7QIS - chains B and C of the 8 polymer chains in the assembly; structure by X-ray diffraction, 1.83 A resolution.

# Chain B
Name: Chymotrypsin A chain B
From: Bos taurus
UniProt: P00766 (CTRA_BOVIN); numbering as in UniProt (aligned over 16-146)
Chain sequence (131 residues; row label = number of the first residue in the row):
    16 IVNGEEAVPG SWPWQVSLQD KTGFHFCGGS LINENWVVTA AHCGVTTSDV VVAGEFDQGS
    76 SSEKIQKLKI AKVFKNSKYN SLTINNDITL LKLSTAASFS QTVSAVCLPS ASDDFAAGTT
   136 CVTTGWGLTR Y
Cystine bridges: Cys42-Cys58
Curated features (UniProtKB/Swiss-Prot):
  - active site (Charge relay system): His57, Asp102

# Chain C
Name: Chymotrypsin A chain C
From: Bos taurus
UniProt: P00766 (CTRA_BOVIN); numbering as in UniProt (aligned over 149-245)
Chain sequence (97 residues; each row starts with the number of its first residue):
   149 ANTPDRLQQA SLPLLSNTNC KKYWGTKIKD AMICAGASGV SSCMGDSGGP LVCKKNGAWT
   209 LVGIVSWGSS TCSTSTPGVY ARVTALVNWV QQTLAAN
Cystine bridges: Cys168-Cys182, Cys191-Cys220
Curated features (UniProtKB/Swiss-Prot):
  - active site: Ser195 (Charge relay system)
Reported in the primary citation:
  - specificity-determining residues: Ser189, Gly216, Gly226 (citing earlier work)

# How chain B and chain C interact
Pairs across the interface (161; chain B residue first):
  Ile16(B) - Gln156(C)
  Ile16(B) - Gln157(C)
  Ile16(B) - Ala158(C)  hydrophobic
  Ile16(B) - Ser189(C)
  Ile16(B) - Asp194(C)  hydrogen bond (backbone-side chain)
  Val17(B) - Val188(C)
  Val17(B) - Ser189(C)  hydrogen bond (backbone-backbone)
  Val17(B) - Thr222(C)
  Asn18(B) - Gly187(C)  hydrogen bond (side chain-backbone)
  Asn18(B) - Val188(C)
  Asn18(B) - Thr222(C)
  Gly19(B) - Gln157(C)
  Glu20(B) - Gln156(C)
  Glu20(B) - Gln157(C)  hydrogen bond (backbone-backbone)
  Glu21(B) - Arg154(C)  salt bridge
  Glu21(B) - Leu155(C)
  Glu21(B) - Gln156(C)
  Ala22(B) - Leu155(C)  hydrogen bond (backbone-backbone)
  Ala22(B) - Gln157(C)
  Trp27(B) - Gln157(C)  hydrogen bond
  Trp27(B) - Trp207(C)
  Trp29(B) - Trp207(C)  hydrophobic
  Gln30(B) - Leu155(C)
  Gln30(B) - Pro198(C)
  His40(B) - Gly193(C)  hydrogen bond (side chain-backbone)
  Cys42(B) - Ser195(C)
  Gly43(B) - Gly193(C)
  Gly43(B) - Ser195(C)  hydrogen bond (backbone-backbone)
  Gly43(B) - Gly196(C)
  Gly43(B) - Gly197(C)
  Gly44(B) - Gly196(C)
  Gly44(B) - Gly197(C)
  Ser45(B) - Pro198(C)
  Ser45(B) - Leu209(C)
  Ile47(B) - Leu242(C)  hydrophobic
  Asn48(B) - Leu242(C)
  Trp51(B) - Leu242(C)  hydrophobic
  Trp51(B) - Asn245(C)
  Val53(B) - Gly196(C)
  Val53(B) - Leu209(C)  hydrophobic
  Val53(B) - Ile212(C)  hydrophobic
  Thr54(B) - Gly196(C)
  Thr54(B) - Ile212(C)
  Ala55(B) - Gly196(C)
  Ala55(B) - Ile212(C)
  Ala55(B) - Val213(C)
  His57(B) - Ser195(C)  hydrogen bond
  His57(B) - Val213(C)
  His57(B) - Ser214(C)
  Cys58(B) - Ser195(C)
  Phe71(B) - Asp153(C)
  Phe71(B) - Arg154(C)
  Phe71(B) - Leu155(C)  hydrogen bond (backbone-backbone)
  Asp72(B) - Asp153(C)
  Asp72(B) - Arg154(C)
  Gln73(B) - Asp153(C)  hydrogen bond (backbone-backbone)
  Gly74(B) - Asp153(C)
  Phe89(B) - Trp237(C)
  Phe89(B) - Thr241(C)
  Phe89(B) - Asn245(C)
  Asn91(B) - Leu234(C)
  Asn91(B) - Trp237(C)
  Thr98(B) - Met180(C)
  Ile99(B) - Met180(C)
  Ile99(B) - Ser214(C)
  Ile99(B) - Trp215(C)  hydrophobic
  Asn100(B) - Lys177(C)
  Asn100(B) - Asp178(C)  hydrogen bond
  Asn100(B) - Ala179(C)  hydrogen bond (side chain-backbone)
  Asn100(B) - Met180(C)
  Asn101(B) - Ala179(C)
  Asn101(B) - Leu234(C)
  Asp102(B) - Ser214(C)  hydrogen bond
  Asp102(B) - Ala229(C)
  Ile103(B) - Ile212(C)  hydrophobic
  Ile103(B) - Leu234(C)  hydrophobic
  Ile103(B) - Trp237(C)  hydrophobic
  Ile103(B) - Val238(C)  hydrophobic
  Leu105(B) - Trp237(C)  hydrophobic
  Leu105(B) - Thr241(C)
  Lys107(B) - Asn245(C)  hydrogen bond (side chain-backbone)
  Val121(B) - Val200(C)  hydrophobic
  Val121(B) - Trp207(C)
  Val121(B) - Leu209(C)
  Cys122(B) - Ala206(C)  hydrophobic
  Cys122(B) - Trp207(C)  hydrogen bond (backbone-backbone)
  Cys122(B) - Thr208(C)
  Cys122(B) - Leu209(C)  hydrogen bond (backbone-backbone)
  Leu123(B) - Thr208(C)
  Leu123(B) - Val238(C)  hydrophobic
  Leu123(B) - Gln239(C)
  Pro124(B) - Thr208(C)
  Pro124(B) - Leu209(C)
  Pro124(B) - Val231(C)
  Pro124(B) - Thr232(C)
  Pro124(B) - Val235(C)
  Ser125(B) - Lys203(C)
  Ser125(B) - Thr232(C)
  Ala126(B) - Thr232(C)
  Ala126(B) - Val235(C)
  Ala126(B) - Asn236(C)
  Asp128(B) - Lys203(C)  salt bridge
  Asp128(B) - Thr232(C)
  Phe130(B) - Leu162(C)  hydrophobic
  Phe130(B) - Cys201(C)  hydrophobic
  Phe130(B) - Val210(C)  hydrophobic
  Ala131(B) - Leu162(C)
  Ala132(B) - Leu162(C)
  Ala132(B) - Ser164(C)
  Gly133(B) - Leu162(C)  hydrogen bond (backbone-backbone)
  Thr134(B) - Leu160(C)
  Thr134(B) - Pro161(C)
  Thr134(B) - Leu162(C)  hydrogen bond (backbone-backbone)
  Thr135(B) - Ser159(C)
  Thr135(B) - Leu160(C)
  Cys136(B) - Ser159(C)
  Cys136(B) - Leu160(C)  hydrogen bond (backbone-backbone)
  Cys136(B) - Leu162(C)  hydrophobic
  Cys136(B) - Leu199(C)  hydrophobic
  Cys136(B) - Val200(C)
  Cys136(B) - Cys201(C)  disulfide
  Val137(B) - Ala158(C)
  Val137(B) - Ser159(C)
  Val137(B) - Leu160(C)  hydrophobic
  Val137(B) - Pro198(C)
  Val137(B) - Leu199(C)
  Val137(B) - Val200(C)  hydrogen bond (backbone-backbone)
  Val137(B) - Trp207(C)  hydrophobic
  Thr138(B) - Gln157(C)
  Thr138(B) - Ala158(C)  hydrogen bond (backbone-backbone)
  Thr138(B) - Leu160(C)
  Thr138(B) - Ser190(C)
  Thr138(B) - Pro198(C)  hydrogen bond (side chain-backbone)
  Thr138(B) - Val213(C)
  Thr138(B) - Tyr228(C)
  Thr139(B) - Gln156(C)
  Thr139(B) - Gln157(C)
  Thr139(B) - Pro198(C)
  Gly140(B) - Leu155(C)
  Gly140(B) - Gln156(C)  hydrogen bond (backbone-backbone)
  Gly140(B) - Asp194(C)
  Trp141(B) - Thr151(C)
  Trp141(B) - Pro152(C)
  Trp141(B) - Asp153(C)  hydrogen bond (side chain-backbone)
  Trp141(B) - Arg154(C)
  Trp141(B) - Leu155(C)
  Trp141(B) - Asp194(C)
  Gly142(B) - Pro152(C)
  Gly142(B) - Met192(C)
  Gly142(B) - Gly193(C)
  Gly142(B) - Asp194(C)  hydrogen bond (backbone-side chain)
  Leu143(B) - Ala149(C)
  Leu143(B) - Asn150(C)
  Leu143(B) - Thr151(C)
  Leu143(B) - Cys191(C)
  Leu143(B) - Met192(C)  hydrogen bond (backbone-backbone)
  Thr144(B) - Pro152(C)
  Arg145(B) - Ala149(C)
  Tyr146(B) - Met192(C)  hydrophobic
  Tyr146(B) - Ser218(C)  hydrogen bond (side chain-backbone)
  Tyr146(B) - Thr219(C)
Other interface residues (no listed pair), chain B (65 interface residues in all): Val23, Phe41, Lys90, Thr104
Other interface residues (no listed pair), chain C (63 interface residues in all): Leu163, Lys202, Cys220
Inter-chain disulfides: Cys136(B)-Cys201(C)

# Overview
65 residues of chain B face 63 of chain C across their interface; the contacts include 1 disulfide bond, 28
hydrogen bonds and 2 salt bridges. Polar pairs include Glu21(B)-Arg154(C), Asp128(B)-Lys203(C) and
Ile16(B)-Asp194(C). The paper reports specificity determinants Ser189(C), Gly216(C) and Gly226(C).
Here chain B is Chymotrypsin A chain B and chain C is Chymotrypsin A chain C, both from Bos taurus. Entry 7QIS
(CRYSTAL STRUCTURE OF THE P1 difluoroethylglycine (DfeGly) BPTI MUTANT- BOVINE CHYMOTRYPSIN COMPLEX) was
determined by X-ray diffraction together with 7QIQ and 7QIT from the same study.
